6RES - chains 1 and 6 of the 31 polymer chains in the assembly; structure by electron microscopy, 4.30 A resolution (low resolution: residue-level contacts below are approximate; hydrogen-bond / salt-bridge calls are withheld).

== Chain 1 ==
Molecule: ATP synthase associated protein ASA1
Source organism: Polytomella sp. Pringsheim 198.80
Reference sequence: Q85JD5 (Q85JD5_9CHLO); numbering as in UniProt (aligned over 1-618)
Amino-acid sequence (618 residues; numbered 1 to 618; the number before each row is that of its first residue):
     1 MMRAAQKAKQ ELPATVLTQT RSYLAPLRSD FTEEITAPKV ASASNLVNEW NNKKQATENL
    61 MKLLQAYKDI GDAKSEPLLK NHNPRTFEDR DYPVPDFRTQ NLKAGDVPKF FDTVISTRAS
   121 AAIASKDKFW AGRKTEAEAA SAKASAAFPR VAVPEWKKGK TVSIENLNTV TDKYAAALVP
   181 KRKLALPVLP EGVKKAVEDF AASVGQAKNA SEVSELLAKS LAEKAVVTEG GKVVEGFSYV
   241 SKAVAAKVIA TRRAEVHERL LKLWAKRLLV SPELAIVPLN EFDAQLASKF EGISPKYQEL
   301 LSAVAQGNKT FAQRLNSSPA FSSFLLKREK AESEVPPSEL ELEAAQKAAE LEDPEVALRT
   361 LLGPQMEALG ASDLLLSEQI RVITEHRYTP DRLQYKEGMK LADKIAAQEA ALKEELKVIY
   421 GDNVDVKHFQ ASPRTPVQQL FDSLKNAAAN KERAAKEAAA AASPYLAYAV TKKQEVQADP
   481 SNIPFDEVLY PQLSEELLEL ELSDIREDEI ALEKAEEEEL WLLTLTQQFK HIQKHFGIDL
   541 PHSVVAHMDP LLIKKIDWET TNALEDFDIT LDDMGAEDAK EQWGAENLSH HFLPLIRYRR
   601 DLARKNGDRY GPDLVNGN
Disordered / not traced: 1-22, 618

== Chain 6 ==
Molecule: Mitochondrial ATP synthase subunit ASA6
Source organism: Polytomella sp. Pringsheim 198.80
Reference sequence: D7P897 (D7P897_9CHLO); residue numbers follow UniProt; this construct covers 1-151
Amino-acid sequence (151 residues; each row starts with the number of its first residue):
     1 MMLRTLTRSS AVAGQAVRLF KTSAAAAEGN SVAGIIKSVN ETSGANLLSS LKTIKAQAAP
    61 IYPAAASSTG YSTQAKIALF GALSWILYRA DGQSKAHEWI VDLNLNVLQA AWLISFSSLI
   121 PFRAVYFAFR GMAPATASTL NGLKTFSSIS L
Disordered / not traced: 1-27

== Chain 1 / chain 6 interface ==
Pairs across the interface - 58 pairs, chain 1 then chain 6:
  E258(1) with G44(6)
  L261(1) with L47(6)
  K262(1) with V39(6); T42(6)
  W264(1) with L151(6)
  K266(1) with V39(6); N40(6)
  R267(1) with S150(6)
  L269(1) with L51(6); K55(6)
  E273(1) with T145(6)
  L274(1) with I149(6)
  F282(1) with F146(6); I149(6); L151(6)
  Y297(1) with F146(6)
  Q298(1) with K144(6); F146(6)
  L301(1) with T145(6); F146(6)
  L315(1) with R130(6)
  A320(1) with Y126(6)
  F321(1) with Y126(6); F127(6)
  L325(1) with F122(6)
  L326(1) with F122(6); R123(6)
  E329(1) with R123(6)
  S333(1) with R123(6)
  E334(1) with R123(6); F127(6)
  E352(1) with K55(6)
  P354(1) with L51(6)
  E355(1) with L48(6); K52(6)
  L358(1) with L51(6)
  R359(1) with L48(6)
  A515(1) with S150(6); L151(6)
  E519(1) with I36(6)
  L520(1) with V32(6); A33(6)
  L522(1) with S148(6)
  L523(1) with V32(6)
  T524(1) with V32(6)
  L525(1) with L143(6)
  T526(1) with L143(6); S148(6)
  Q527(1) with V32(6)
  F529(1) with L140(6); G142(6); L143(6)
  H531(1) with P60(6)
  I532(1) with L140(6)
  K534(1) with Y62(6)
  F536(1) with A135(6); L140(6)
  G537(1) with R130(6)
Also at the interface, not in a pair above, chain 1 (55 interface residues in all): L263, A265, V270, P272, V277, F290, I293, K330, A331, V335, D353, M366, Q533, H535
Also at the interface, not in a pair above, chain 6 (40 interface residues in all): N30, I35, S49, I54, A58, S117, A124, T136, N141, S147

== Overview ==
55 residues of chain 1 face 40 of chain 6 across their interface.
Chain 1 is ATP synthase associated protein ASA1 and chain 6 is Mitochondrial ATP synthase subunit ASA6, both
from Polytomella sp. Pringsheim 198.80; the structure, Cryo-EM structure of Polytomella F-ATP synthase, Rotary
substate 3C, composite map, was determined by electron microscopy (same publication as 6RD4, 6RD5, 6RD6, 6RD7,
6RD8, 6RD9 and 46 further entries).
